Entry 7WE9 (electron microscopy, 3.60 A resolution); this record covers chains A and J of the 9 polymer chains in the assembly.

[Chain A]
Name: Spike glycoprotein
Organism: Severe acute respiratory syndrome coronavirus 2
UniProtKB: P0DTC2 (SPIKE_SARS2); aligned to UniProt positions 1-1270 over residues 1-1270 (the alignment contains insertions or deletions, so no single offset holds)
Amino-acid sequence (1270 residues; numbered 1 to 1270; the number before each row is that of its first residue):
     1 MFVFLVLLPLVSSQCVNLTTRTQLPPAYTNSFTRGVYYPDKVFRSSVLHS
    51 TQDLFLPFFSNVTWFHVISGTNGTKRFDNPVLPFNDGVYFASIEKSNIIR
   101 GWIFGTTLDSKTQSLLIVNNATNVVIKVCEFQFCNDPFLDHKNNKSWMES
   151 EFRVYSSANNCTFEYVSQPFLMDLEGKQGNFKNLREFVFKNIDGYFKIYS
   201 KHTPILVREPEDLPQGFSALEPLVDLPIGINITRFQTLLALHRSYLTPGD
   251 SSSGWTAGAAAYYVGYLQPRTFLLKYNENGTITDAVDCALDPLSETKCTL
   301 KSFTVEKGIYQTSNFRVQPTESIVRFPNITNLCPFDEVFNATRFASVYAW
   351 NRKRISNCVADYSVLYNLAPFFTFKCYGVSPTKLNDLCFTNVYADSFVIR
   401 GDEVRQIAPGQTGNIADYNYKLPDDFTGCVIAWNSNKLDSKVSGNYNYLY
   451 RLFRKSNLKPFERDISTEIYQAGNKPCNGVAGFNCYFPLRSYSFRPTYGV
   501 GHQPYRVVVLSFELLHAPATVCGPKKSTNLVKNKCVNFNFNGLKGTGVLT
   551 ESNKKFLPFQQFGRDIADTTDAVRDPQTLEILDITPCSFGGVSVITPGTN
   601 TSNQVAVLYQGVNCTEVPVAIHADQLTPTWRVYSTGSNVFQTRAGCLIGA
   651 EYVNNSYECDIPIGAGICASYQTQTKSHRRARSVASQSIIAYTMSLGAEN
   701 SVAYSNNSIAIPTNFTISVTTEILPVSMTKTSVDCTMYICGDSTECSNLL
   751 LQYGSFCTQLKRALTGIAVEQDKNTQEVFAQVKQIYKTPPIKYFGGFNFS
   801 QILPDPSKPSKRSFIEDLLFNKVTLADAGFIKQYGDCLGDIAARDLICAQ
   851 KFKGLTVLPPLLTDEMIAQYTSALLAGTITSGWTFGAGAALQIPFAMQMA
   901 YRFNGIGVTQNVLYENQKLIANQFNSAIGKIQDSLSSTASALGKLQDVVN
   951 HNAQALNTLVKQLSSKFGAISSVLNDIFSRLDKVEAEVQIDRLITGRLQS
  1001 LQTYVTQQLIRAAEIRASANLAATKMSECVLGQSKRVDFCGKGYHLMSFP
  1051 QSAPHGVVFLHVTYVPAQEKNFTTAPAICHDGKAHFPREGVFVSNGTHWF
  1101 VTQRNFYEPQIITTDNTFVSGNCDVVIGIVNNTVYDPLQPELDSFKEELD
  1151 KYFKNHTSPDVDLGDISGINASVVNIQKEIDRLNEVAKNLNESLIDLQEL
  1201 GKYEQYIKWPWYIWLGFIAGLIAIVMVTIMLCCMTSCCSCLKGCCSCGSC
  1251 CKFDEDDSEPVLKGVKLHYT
Unresolved in the structure: 1-13, 69-74, 241-250, 674-685, 826-845, 1160-1270
Sequence notes: variant Val-67 (Ala in P0DTC2), Ile-93 (Thr95 in P0DTC2), Asp-140 (Gly142 in P0DTC2), Asp-336 (Gly339 in P0DTC2), Leu-368 (Ser371 in P0DTC2), Pro-370 (Ser373 in P0DTC2), Phe-372 (Ser375 in P0DTC2), Asn-414 (Lys417 in P0DTC2), Lys-437 (Asn440 in P0DTC2), Ser-443 (Gly446 in P0DTC2), Asn-474 (Ser477 in P0DTC2), Lys-475 (Thr478 in P0DTC2), Ala-481 (Glu484 in P0DTC2), Arg-490 (Gln493 in P0DTC2), Ser-493 (Gly496 in P0DTC2), Arg-495 (Gln498 in P0DTC2), Tyr-498 (Asn501 in P0DTC2), His-502 (Tyr505 in P0DTC2), Lys-544 (Thr547 in P0DTC2), Gly-611 (Asp614 in P0DTC2), Tyr-652 (His655 in P0DTC2), Lys-676 (Asn679 in P0DTC2), His-678 (Pro681 in P0DTC2), Lys-761 (Asn764 in P0DTC2), Tyr-793 (Asp796 in P0DTC2), Lys-853 (Asn856 in P0DTC2), His-951 (Gln954 in P0DTC2), Lys-966 (Asn969 in P0DTC2), Phe-978 (Leu981 in P0DTC2); insertion (209-211)
Disulfide bonds: Cys-15/Cys-134, Cys-129/Cys-161, Cys-288/Cys-298, Cys-333/Cys-358, Cys-376/Cys-429, Cys-388/Cys-522, Cys-477/Cys-485, Cys-614/Cys-646, Cys-659/Cys-668, Cys-735/Cys-757, Cys-740/Cys-746, Cys-1029/Cys-1040, Cys-1079/Cys-1123
Glycans and other covalent adducts: N-acetylglucosamine (NAG) linked to Asn-17, Asn-61, Asn-143, Asn-231, Asn-328, Asn-600, Asn-613, Asn-654, Asn-706, Asn-714, Asn-798, Asn-1071, Asn-1095, Asn-1131, Asn-1155
Small-molecule neighbours: N-acetylglucosamine (NAG; 2-acetamido-2-deoxy-beta-D-glucopyranose): Asp-86, Asn-191, Ile-232
Swiss-Prot annotation at these positions:
  - lipidation (S-palmitoyl cysteine): Cys-1240, Cys-1247, Cys-1250
  - glycosylation (N-linked (GlcNAc...) asparagine): Asn-17 (complex), Asn-61 (hybrid), Asn-331 (complex), Asn-603 (hybrid)

[Chain J]
Name: The light chain of Fab XGv289
Organism: Homo sapiens
Notes: antibody fragment or engineered binder
Amino-acid sequence (111 residues; numbered 2 to 112; the number before each row is that of its first residue):
     2 SVLTQPPSASGTPGQRVTIPCSGSSSNIGNNYVYWYQQLPGTAPKLLVYG
    52 NNQRPSGVPDRFSVSKSGTSASLAISGLRSEDEADYYCAAWDDGLSGSGW
   102 VFGGGTKLTVL
Disulfide bonds: Cys-22/Cys-89

[How chain A and chain J interact]
Pairs across the interface (7; chain A residue first):
  Asn-436(A) / Trp-92(J)
  Lys-437(A) / Asn-32(J)
  Pro-496(A) / Trp-92(J)
  Thr-497(A) / Gly-98(J)
  Thr-497(A) / Ser-99(J)  hydrogen bond (backbone-backbone)
  Gly-499(A) / Ser-99(J)
  Gln-503(A) / Ser-99(J)
Also at the interface, not in a pair above, chain A (7 interface residues in all): Tyr-498
Also at the interface, not in a pair above, chain J (6 interface residues in all): Asp-94, Gly-95

[In short]
The interface between chain A and chain J involves 7 residues on one side and 6 on the other, with 1 hydrogen
bond. The hydrogen-bonded pair Thr-497(A)/Ser-99(J) is a backbone contact. Chain A binds N-acetylglucosamine.
Here chain A is Spike glycoprotein (Severe acute respiratory syndrome coronavirus 2) and chain J is the light
chain of Fab XGv289 (Homo sapiens). Entry 7WE9 (SARS-CoV-2 Omicron variant spike protein in complex with Fab
XGv289) was determined by electron microscopy together with 7WE7, 7WE8, 7WEA, 7WEB, 7WEC, 7WED and 3 further
entries from the same study.
